Entry 3S6S (X-ray diffraction, 2.40 A resolution); this record covers chain A.

[Chain A]
Name: Ac-ASP-7
Source organism: Ancylostoma caninum
Amino-acid sequence (206 residues; numbered 1 to 206; the number before each row is that of its first residue):
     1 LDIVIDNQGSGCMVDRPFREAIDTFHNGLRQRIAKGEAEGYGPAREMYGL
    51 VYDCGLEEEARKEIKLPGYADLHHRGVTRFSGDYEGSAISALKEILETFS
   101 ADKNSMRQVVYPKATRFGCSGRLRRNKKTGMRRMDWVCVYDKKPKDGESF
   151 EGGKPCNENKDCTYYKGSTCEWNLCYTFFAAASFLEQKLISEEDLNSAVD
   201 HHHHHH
Disordered / not traced: 1, 125-131, 182-206
Disulfide bonds: Cys12-Cys54, Cys119-Cys138, Cys156-Cys170, Cys162-Cys175
What the authors report for this chain:
  - self-association interface (contacts with another copy of this molecule); pairs are residue here / residue on that copy: Asp102-Arg16 (salt bridge), Glu171-Asn7 (hydrogen bond), Glu171-Arg116, Trp172-Phe178 (hydrophobic contact), Phe178-Phe179 (hydrophobic contact), Leu66, Leu72, Gly167, Trp172, Phe178

[Overview]
The paper reports a self-association interface involving Leu66, Leu72 and Asp102 among others.
Chain A is Ac-ASP-7 (Ancylostoma caninum); the structure, Ancylostoma-secreted protein Ac-ASP-7, was
determined by X-ray diffraction together with 3S6U and 3S6V from the same study.
